PDB entry 7CHW | electron microscopy, 3.58 A resolution | chains D and F of the 9 polymer chains in the assembly

[Chain D]
Name: DNA-directed RNA polymerase subunit beta'
Source organism: Escherichia coli
Notes: EC 2.7.7.6
UniProt: D7Y6A2 (D7Y6A2_ECOLX); numbering as in UniProt (aligned over 1-1407)
Chain sequence (1407 residues; each row starts with the number of its first residue):
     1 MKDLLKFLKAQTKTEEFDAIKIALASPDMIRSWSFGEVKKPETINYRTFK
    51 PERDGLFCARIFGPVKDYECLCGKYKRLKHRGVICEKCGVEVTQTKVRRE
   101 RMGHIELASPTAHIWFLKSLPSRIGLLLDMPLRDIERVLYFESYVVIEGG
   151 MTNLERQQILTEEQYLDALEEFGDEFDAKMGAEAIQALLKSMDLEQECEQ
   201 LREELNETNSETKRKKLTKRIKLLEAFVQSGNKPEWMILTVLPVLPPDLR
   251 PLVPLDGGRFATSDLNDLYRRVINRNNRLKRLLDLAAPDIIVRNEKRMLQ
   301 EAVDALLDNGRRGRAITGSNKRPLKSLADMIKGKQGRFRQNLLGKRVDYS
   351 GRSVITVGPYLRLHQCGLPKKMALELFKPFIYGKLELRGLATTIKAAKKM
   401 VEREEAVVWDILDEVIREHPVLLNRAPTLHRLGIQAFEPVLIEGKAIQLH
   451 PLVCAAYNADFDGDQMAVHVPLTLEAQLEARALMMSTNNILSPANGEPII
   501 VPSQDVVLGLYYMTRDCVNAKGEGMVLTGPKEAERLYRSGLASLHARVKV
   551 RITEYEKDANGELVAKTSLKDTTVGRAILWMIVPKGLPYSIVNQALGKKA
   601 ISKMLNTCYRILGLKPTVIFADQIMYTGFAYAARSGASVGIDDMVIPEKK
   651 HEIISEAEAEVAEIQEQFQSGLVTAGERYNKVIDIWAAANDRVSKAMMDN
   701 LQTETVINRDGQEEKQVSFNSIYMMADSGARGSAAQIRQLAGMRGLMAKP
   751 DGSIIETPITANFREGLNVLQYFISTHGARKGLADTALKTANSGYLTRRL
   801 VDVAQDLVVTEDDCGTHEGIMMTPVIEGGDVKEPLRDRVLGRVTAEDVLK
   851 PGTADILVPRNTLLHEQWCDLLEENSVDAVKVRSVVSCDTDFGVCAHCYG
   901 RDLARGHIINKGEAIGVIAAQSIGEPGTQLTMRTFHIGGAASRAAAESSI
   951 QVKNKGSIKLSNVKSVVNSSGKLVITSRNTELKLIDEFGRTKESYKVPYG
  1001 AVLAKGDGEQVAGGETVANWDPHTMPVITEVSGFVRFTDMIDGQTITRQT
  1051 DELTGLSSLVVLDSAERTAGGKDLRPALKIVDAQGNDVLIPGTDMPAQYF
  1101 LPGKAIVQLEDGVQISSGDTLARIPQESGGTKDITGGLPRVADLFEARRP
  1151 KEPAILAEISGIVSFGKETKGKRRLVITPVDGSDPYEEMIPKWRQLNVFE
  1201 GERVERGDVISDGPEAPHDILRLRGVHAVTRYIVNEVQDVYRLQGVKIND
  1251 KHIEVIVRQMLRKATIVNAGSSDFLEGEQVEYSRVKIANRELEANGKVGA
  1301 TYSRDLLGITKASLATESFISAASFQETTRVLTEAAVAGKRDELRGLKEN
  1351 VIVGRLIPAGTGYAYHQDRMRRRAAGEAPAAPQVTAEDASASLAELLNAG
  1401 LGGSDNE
Not modelled in the structure: 1-13, 19, 342-343, 933-943, 1181-1184, 1298-1299, 1377-1407
Metal / ion sites: Zn2+ site 1: Cys70, Cys72, Cys85; Mg2+: Asp460, Asp462, Asp464; Zn2+ site 2: Cys814, Cys888, Cys895, Cys898

[Chain F]
Name: RNA polymerase sigma factor RpoD
Source organism: Escherichia coli
UniProt: Q0P6L9 (Q0P6L9_ECOLX); residues 1-613 here = UniProt positions 1-613
Chain sequence (613 residues; numbered 1 to 613; the number before each row is that of its first residue):
     1 MEQNPQSQLKLLVTRGKEQGYLTYAEVNDHLPEDIVDSDQIEDIIQMIND
    51 MGIQVMEEAPDADDLMLAENTADEDAAEAAAQVLSSVESEIGRTTDPVRM
   101 YMREMGTVELLTREGEIDIAKRIEDGINQVQCSVAEYPEAITYLLEQYDR
   151 VEAEEARLSDLITGFVDPNAEEDLAPTATHVGSELSQEDLDDDEDEDEED
   201 GDDDSADDDNSIDPELAREKFAELRAQYVVTRDTIKAKGRSHATAQEEIL
   251 KLSEVFKQFRLVPKQFDYLVNSMRVMMDRVRTQERLIMKLCVEQCKMPKK
   301 NFITLFTGNETSDTWFNAAIAMNKPWSEKLHDVSEEVHRALQKLQQIEEE
   351 TGLTIEQVKDINRRMSIGEAKARRAKKEMVEANLRLVISIAKKYTNRGLQ
   401 FLDLIQEGNIGLMKAVDKFEYRRGYKFSTYATWWIRQAITRSIADQARTI
   451 RIPVHMIETINKLNRISRQMLQEMGREPTPEELAERMLMPEDKIRKVLKI
   501 AKEPISMETPIGDDEDSHLGDFIEDTTLELPLDSATTESLRAATHDVLAG
   551 LTAREAKVLRMRFGIDMNTDYTLEEVGKQFDVTRERIRQIEAKALRKLRH
   601 PSRSEVLRSFLDD
Not modelled in the structure: 1-89, 168-212, 237-242, 613

[Chain D / chain F interface]
Pairs across the interface (67):
  Thr43(D) - Thr449(F)  hydrogen bond (side chain-backbone)
  Ile44(D) - Ile450(F)  hydrophobic
  Tyr46(D) - Ile450(F)  hydrophobic
  Tyr46(D) - Arg451(F)
  Tyr46(D) - Ile452(F)  hydrophobic
  Tyr46(D) - Pro453(F)
  Tyr46(D) - Met456(F)
  Tyr46(D) - Ile500(F)  hydrophobic
  Arg47(D) - Ile500(F)
  Lys79(D) - Thr569(F)  hydrogen bond
  Arg133(D) - Arg93(F)
  Tyr140(D) - Met100(F)  hydrophobic
  Glu142(D) - Ile91(F)
  Glu142(D) - Met100(F)
  Glu142(D) - Arg103(F)  salt bridge
  Val253(D) - Ile523(F)  hydrophobic
  Leu255(D) - Ile523(F)  hydrophobic
  Arg259(D) - Glu503(F)  hydrogen bond (side chain-backbone)
  Arg259(D) - Ile505(F)
  Phe260(D) - Ile450(F)  hydrophobic
  Phe260(D) - Pro504(F)
  Phe260(D) - Ile505(F)  hydrogen bond (backbone-backbone)
  Ala261(D) - Ile505(F)
  Ala261(D) - Met507(F)
  Thr262(D) - Pro504(F)
  Thr262(D) - Ile505(F)  hydrogen bond (backbone-backbone)
  Thr262(D) - Ser506(F)
  Thr262(D) - Met507(F)  hydrogen bond (backbone-backbone)
  Asp264(D) - Ser506(F)
  Asp264(D) - Glu508(F)
  Arg270(D) - Arg448(F)
  Arg270(D) - Thr449(F)
  Arg275(D) - Gln400(F)
  Arg275(D) - Asp403(F)  salt bridge
  Arg278(D) - Asp403(F)  salt bridge
  Arg278(D) - Gln406(F)
  Arg278(D) - Glu407(F)  salt bridge
  Arg278(D) - Ile410(F)
  Arg278(D) - Gln446(F)
  Arg281(D) - Glu407(F)  salt bridge
  Leu282(D) - Gln406(F)
  Leu282(D) - Ile410(F)  hydrophobic
  Leu285(D) - Met413(F)  hydrophobic
  Ala287(D) - Met413(F)  hydrophobic
  Pro288(D) - Lys377(F)
  Pro288(D) - Met413(F)
  Ile290(D) - Glu104(F)
  Ile290(D) - Glu381(F)
  Ile291(D) - Gln406(F)  hydrogen bond (backbone-side chain)
  Ile291(D) - Asn409(F)
  Asn294(D) - Tyr101(F)
  Asn294(D) - Leu402(F)
  Asn294(D) - Gln406(F)
  Glu295(D) - Gln406(F)
  Arg297(D) - Met100(F)
  Arg297(D) - Glu104(F)  salt bridge
  Met298(D) - Leu402(F)  hydrophobic
  Met298(D) - Gln406(F)
  Ser319(D) - Glu503(F)  hydrogen bond
  Arg322(D) - Glu508(F)  salt bridge
  Arg322(D) - Pro510(F)
  Thr393(D) - Phe610(F)
  Ile394(D) - Leu532(F)  hydrophobic
  Ile394(D) - Thr536(F)
  Lys395(D) - Thr536(F)
  Lys395(D) - Phe610(F)
  Lys398(D) - Leu532(F)
Also at the interface, not in a pair above, chain D (52 interface residues in all): Glu42, Asn45, Arg137, Glu162, Pro251, Leu252, Ser263, Asp267, Arg271, Asn274, Asp289, Arg293, Glu301, Ile316, Pro323, Lys325, Thr392
Also at the interface, not in a pair above, chain F (48 interface residues in all): Pro97, Val380, Leu384, Ala447, Lys502, Thr509, Leu519, Ala535, Asp570, Ser609, Leu611

[Overview]
52 residues of chain D and 48 residues of chain F are in contact; the contacts include 8 hydrogen bonds and 7
salt bridges. Among the polar pairs are Glu142(D)-Arg103(F), Arg275(D)-Asp403(F) and Arg278(D)-Asp403(F).
Cys70(D), Cys72(D) and Cys85(D) form the Zn2+ site 1.
Chain D is DNA-directed RNA polymerase subunit beta' and chain F is RNA polymerase sigma factor RpoD, both
from Escherichia coli; the structure, Cryo-EM structure of an Escherichia coli RNAP-promoter open complex
(RPo), was determined by electron microscopy.
